PDB entry 6F44 | electron microscopy, 4.20 A resolution (low resolution: residue-level contacts below are approximate; hydrogen-bond / salt-bridge calls are withheld) | chains M and N of the 22 polymer chains in the assembly

[Chain M]
Name: DNA-directed RNA polymerase III subunit RPC5
Organism: Saccharomyces cerevisiae (strain ATCC 204508 / S288c)
UniProt: P36121 (RPC5_YEAST); residues 1-282 here = UniProt positions 1-282
Chain sequence (282 residues; row label = number of the first residue in the row):
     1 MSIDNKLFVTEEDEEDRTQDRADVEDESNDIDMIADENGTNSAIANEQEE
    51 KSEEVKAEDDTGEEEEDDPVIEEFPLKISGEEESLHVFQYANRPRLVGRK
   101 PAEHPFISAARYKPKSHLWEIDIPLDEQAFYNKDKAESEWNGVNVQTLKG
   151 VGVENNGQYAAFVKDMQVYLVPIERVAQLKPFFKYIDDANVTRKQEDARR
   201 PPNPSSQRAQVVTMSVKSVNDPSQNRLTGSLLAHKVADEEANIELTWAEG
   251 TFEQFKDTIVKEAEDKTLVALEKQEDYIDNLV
Unresolved in the structure: 1-70, 205-225, 263-282
Differences from the reference sequence: conflict Pro201 (Asn in P36121)
UniProt features mapped onto this chain:
  - modified residue: Thr61 (Phosphothreonine)

[Chain N]
Name: DNA-directed RNA polymerase III subunit RPC4
Organism: Saccharomyces cerevisiae (strain ATCC 204508 / S288c)
UniProt: P25441 (RPC4_YEAST); numbering as in UniProt (aligned over 1-422)
Chain sequence (422 residues; row label = number of the first residue in the row):
     1 MSSNKGNGRLPSLKDSSSNGGGSAKPSLKFKPKAVARKSKEEREAAASKV
    51 KLEEESKRGNDKKHFNNKNKRVTGAGGQQRRMAKYLNNTHVISSGPLAAG
   101 NFVSEKGDLRRGFIKSEGSGSSLVQKGLETIDNGAESSENEAEDDDNEGV
   151 ASKSKKKFNMGKEFEARNLIEDEDDGESEKSSDVDMDDEEWRSKRIEQLF
   201 PVRPVRVRHEDVETVKREIQEALSEKPTREPTPSVKTEPVGTGLQSYLEE
   251 RERQVNEKLADLGLEKEFQSVDGKEAAAELELLNADHQHILRKLKKMNNK
   301 PERFMVFQLPTRLPAFERPAVKEEKEDMETQASDPSKKKKNIKKKDTKDA
   351 LSTRELAGKVGSIRVHKSGKLSVKIGNVVMDIGKGAETTFLQDVIALSIA
   401 DDASSAELLGRVDGKIVVTPQI
Unresolved in the structure: 1-273, 315-359
UniProt features mapped onto this chain:
  - motif: Lys25 to Lys29 (Nuclear localization signal)
  - modified residue: Ser137 (Phosphoserine), Ser138 (Phosphoserine), Ser178 (Phosphoserine), Ser182 (Phosphoserine), Ser224 (Phosphoserine), Thr228 (Phosphothreonine), Thr232 (Phosphothreonine)

[How chain M and chain N interact]
Residue-residue contacts - 85 pairs, chain M then chain N:
  Ile71(M) with Val365(N)
  Glu72(M) with Arg364(N); Val365(N)
  Glu73(M) with Ser362(N); Ile363(N); Arg364(N)
  Phe74(M) with Ser362(N); Ile363(N)
  Pro75(M) with Gly361(N); Ser362(N)
  Leu76(M) with Val360(N); Gly361(N); Ser362(N); Ile363(N)
  Lys77(M) with Val360(N)
  Ser84(M) with Ile399(N)
  Leu85(M) with Leu397(N); Ser398(N)
  His86(M) with Leu397(N)
  Val87(M) with Val394(N); Ile395(N)
  Phe88(M) with Asp393(N); Val394(N); Ile395(N); Leu397(N)
  Gln89(M) with Gln392(N); Asp393(N); Val394(N)
  Tyr90(M) with Gln392(N); Asp393(N); Ile395(N)
  Arg93(M) with Gln392(N); Asp393(N)
  Pro94(M) with Gln392(N); Asp393(N)
  Arg95(M) with Phe390(N); Gln392(N); Asp393(N); Asp413(N)
  Ile107(M) with Leu408(N)
  Tyr112(M) with Asp402(N)
  Pro114(M) with Asp402(N)
  Gly157(M) with Gln308(N); Leu309(N)
  Gln158(M) with Val306(N); Phe307(N); Gln308(N); Lys415(N)
  Tyr159(M) with Val306(N); Phe307(N); Leu309(N)
  Ala160(M) with Met305(N)
  Ala161(M) with Phe304(N); Met305(N); Phe307(N)
  Phe162(M) with Arg303(N)
  Val163(M) with Met297(N); Lys300(N); Met305(N)
  Lys164(M) with Asn298(N); Lys300(N)
  Asp165(M) with Asn298(N); Lys300(N)
  Met166(M) with Asn298(N)
  Val168(M) with Ile363(N)
  Leu170(M) with Phe307(N); Leu309(N)
  Ile173(M) with Val306(N)
  Ile243(M) with Asp402(N)
  Leu245(M) with Ile399(N); Ala403(N); Ala406(N)
  Thr246(M) with Ser404(N); Ala406(N)
  Trp247(M) with Ala406(N); Leu408(N)
  Ala248(M) with Ala406(N); Glu407(N); Leu408(N)
  Thr251(M) with Glu302(N); Glu407(N); Leu409(N)
  Gln254(M) with Leu409(N)
  Phe255(M) with Lys300(N); Glu302(N)
Also at the interface, not in a pair above, chain M (49 interface residues in all): Ile78, Pro101, His104, Trp119, Asn156, Glu249, Gly250, Phe252
Also at the interface, not in a pair above, chain N (40 interface residues in all): Leu294, Thr311, Leu391, Ala396, Ser405, Arg411

[In short]
The interface between chain M and chain N involves 49 residues on one side and 40 on the other.
Chain M is DNA-directed RNA polymerase III subunit RPC5 and chain N is DNA-directed RNA polymerase III subunit
RPC4, both from Saccharomyces cerevisiae (strain ATCC 204508 / S288c); the structure, RNA Polymerase III
closed complex CC2, was determined by electron microscopy together with 6F40, 6F41 and 6F42 from the same
study.
